Entry 4FQR (X-ray diffraction, 4.10 A resolution (low resolution: residue-level contacts below are approximate; hydrogen-bond / salt-bridge calls are withheld)); this record covers chains C and E of the 12 polymer chains in the assembly.

Chain C (and E):
Name: Hemagglutinin HA1 chain
From: Influenza A virus
Notes: chain E of this document is another copy of the same molecule, construct and numbering; everything in this record applies to it too
UniProtKB: Q91MA7 (HEMA_I68A4); residues 11-329 here correspond to UniProt positions 27-345 (UniProt number = residue number + 16)
Sequence (323 residues; row label = number of the first residue in the row):
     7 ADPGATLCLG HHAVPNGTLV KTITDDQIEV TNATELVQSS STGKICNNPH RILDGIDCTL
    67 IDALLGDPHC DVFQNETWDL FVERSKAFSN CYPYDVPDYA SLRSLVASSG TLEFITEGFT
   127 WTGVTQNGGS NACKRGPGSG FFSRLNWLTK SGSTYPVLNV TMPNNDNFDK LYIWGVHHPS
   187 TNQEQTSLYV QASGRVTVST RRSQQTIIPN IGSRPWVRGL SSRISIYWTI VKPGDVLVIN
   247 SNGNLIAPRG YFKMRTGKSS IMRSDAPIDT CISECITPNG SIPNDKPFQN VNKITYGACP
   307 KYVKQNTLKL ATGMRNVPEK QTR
Not modelled in the structure: 7-8, 327-329
Cystine bridges: Cys52-Cys277, Cys64-Cys76, Cys97-Cys139, Cys281-Cys305
Covalently attached groups: N-acetylglucosamine (NAG) linked to Asn38, Asn285; glycan linked to Asn165
Sequence notes: expression tag (7-10)
Curated features (UniProtKB/Swiss-Prot):
  - site: Arg329 (Cleavage)
  - glycosylation (N-linked (GlcNAc...) asparagine): Asn22, Asn38, Asn81, Asn165, Asn285

Interface between chain C and chain E:
Residue-residue contacts - 23 pairs, chain C then chain E:
  Asn165(C) with Ser219(E)
  Arg201(C) with Asn216(E); Ile217(E); Gly218(E)
  Thr203(C) with Asn216(E)
  Ser205(C) with Arg220(E); Pro221(E)
  Thr206(C) with Pro221(E); Arg229(E)
  Arg207(C) with Pro221(E); Val223(E); Arg229(E)
  Gln210(C) with Asp101(E); His184(E); Arg220(E); Arg229(E); Ser231(E)
  Thr212(C) with Asn216(E); Arg220(E)
  Ile214(C) with Asn216(E)
  Val244(C) with Pro221(E)
  Asn246(C) with Gly218(E); Ser219(E)
Also at the interface, not in a pair above, chain C (13 interface residues in all): Arg208, Val242
Also at the interface, not in a pair above, chain E (12 interface residues in all): Trp222

Summary:
The interface between chain C and chain E involves 13 residues on one side and 12 on the other.
N-acetylglucosamine is covalently linked to Asn38(C) and Asn285(C).
Both chains are Hemagglutinin HA1 chain (Influenza A virus). Entry 4FQR (Crystal structure of broadly
neutralizing antibody C05 bound to H3 influenza hemagglutinin) was determined by X-ray diffraction, deposited
together with 4FNK, 4FNL and 4FP8.
